PDB entry 8JIT | electron microscopy, 2.91 A resolution | chains B and C of the 6 polymer chains in the assembly

== Chain B ==
Protein: Guanine nucleotide-binding protein G(I)/G(S)/G(T) subunit beta-1
From: Rattus norvegicus
UniProt: P54311 (GBB1_RAT); residue numbers follow UniProt; this construct covers 2-340
Chain sequence (345 residues; row label = number of the first residue in the row; numbers below 1 keep their minus sign (Met-4 is residue -4)):
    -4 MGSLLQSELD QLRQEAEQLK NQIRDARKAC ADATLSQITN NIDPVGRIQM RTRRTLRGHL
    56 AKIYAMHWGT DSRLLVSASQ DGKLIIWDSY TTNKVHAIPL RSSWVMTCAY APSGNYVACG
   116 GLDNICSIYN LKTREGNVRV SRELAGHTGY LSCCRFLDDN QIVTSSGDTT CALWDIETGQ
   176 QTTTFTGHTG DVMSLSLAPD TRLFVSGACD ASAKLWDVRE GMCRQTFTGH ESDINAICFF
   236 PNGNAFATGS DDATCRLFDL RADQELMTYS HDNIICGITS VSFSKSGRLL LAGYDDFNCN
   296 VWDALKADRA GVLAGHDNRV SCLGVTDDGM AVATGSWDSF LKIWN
Disordered / not traced: -4 to 1
Construct notes: initiating methionine (-4); expression tag (-3 to 1)
Curated features (UniProtKB/Swiss-Prot):
  - modified residue: Ser2 (N-acetylserine), His266 (Phosphohistidine)

== Chain C ==
Protein: Guanine nucleotide-binding protein G(I)/G(S)/G(O) subunit gamma-2
From: Bos taurus
UniProt: P63212 (GBG2_BOVIN); residue numbers follow UniProt; this construct covers 2-71
Chain sequence (70 residues; numbered 2 to 71; the number before each row is that of its first residue):
     2 ASNNTASIAQ ARKLVEQLKM EANIDRIKVS KAAADLMAYC EAHAKEDPLL TPVPASENPF
    62 REKKFFCAIL
Disordered / not traced: 2-6, 63-71
Curated features (UniProtKB/Swiss-Prot):
  - modified residue: Ala2 (N-acetylalanine), Cys68 (Cysteine methyl ester)
  - lipidation: Cys68 (S-geranylgeranyl cysteine)

== Chain B / chain C interface ==
Residue-residue contacts (65):
  Leu7(B) with Ala12(C); Arg13(C); Val16(C), hydrophobic
  Glu10(B) with Val16(C)
  Leu14(B) with Leu19(C), hydrophobic
  Ile18(B) with Leu19(C); Glu22(C); Ala23(C), hydrophobic; Arg27(C)
  Ala24(B) with Lys29(C), hydrogen bond (backbone-side chain)
  Cys25(B) with Arg27(C); Lys29(C); Val30(C), hydrogen bond (backbone-backbone)
  Ala26(B) with Val30(C), hydrophobic
  Asp27(B) with Lys29(C), salt bridge; Ser31(C)
  Ala28(B) with Val30(C)
  Leu30(B) with Ala34(C), hydrophobic
  Ile33(B) with Met38(C), hydrophobic
  Ile37(B) with Met38(C), hydrophobic
  Met45(B) with Leu50(C), hydrophobic
  Arg48(B) with Phe61(C)
  Arg49(B) with Pro60(C); Phe61(C), hydrogen bond (side chain-backbone)
  Ser84(B) with Phe61(C)
  Tyr85(B) with Pro60(C), hydrophobic; Phe61(C), hydrophobic
  Cys218(B) with Gln18(C), hydrogen bond (backbone-side chain)
  Arg219(B) with Glu22(C)
  Gln220(B) with Glu22(C)
  Thr221(B) with Glu22(C)
  Phe235(B) with Leu37(C), hydrophobic; Tyr40(C), hydrophobic
  Pro236(B) with Tyr40(C)
  Asn237(B) with Tyr40(C)
  Asp254(B) with Ala33(C)
  Arg256(B) with Asp26(C); Arg27(C); Ile28(C)
  Ala257(B) with Arg27(C); Ile28(C)
  Asp258(B) with Glu22(C); Arg27(C), salt bridge
  Gln259(B) with Val30(C)
  Leu261(B) with Val30(C), hydrophobic
  Ser279(B) with Asp48(C), hydrogen bond; Leu50(C)
  Lys280(B) with Asp48(C)
  Ser281(B) with Cys41(C); His44(C); Asp48(C), hydrogen bond
  Arg283(B) with Cys41(C); Leu51(C)
  Leu284(B) with Leu51(C), hydrophobic
  Asp323(B) with Pro49(C)
  Gly324(B) with Pro49(C); Leu50(C)
  Met325(B) with Pro49(C); Pro60(C)
  Ala326(B) with Phe61(C), hydrophobic
  Val327(B) with Leu50(C), hydrophobic
  Ile338(B) with Phe61(C), hydrophobic
  Asn340(B) with Leu50(C); Asn59(C); Phe61(C)
Interface residues without a listed pair, chain B (52 interface residues in all): Ala11, Lys15, Gln17, Thr34, Val40, Trp63, Leu252, Gly282, Leu300, Val320
Interface residues without a listed pair, chain C (33 interface residues in all): Lys20, Met21, Ala45, Glu47, Val54, Arg62

== Overview ==
Chain B and chain C form an interface of 52 and 33 residues respectively; the contacts include 6 hydrogen
bonds and 2 salt bridges. Polar contacts include Asp27(B)-Lys29(C), Asp258(B)-Arg27(C) and Ala24(B)-Lys29(C).
Here chain B is Guanine nucleotide-binding protein G(I)/G(S)/G(T) subunit beta-1 (Rattus norvegicus) and chain
C is Guanine nucleotide-binding protein G(I)/G(S)/G(O) subunit gamma-2 (Bos taurus). Entry 8JIT (Cryo-EM
structure of the GLP-1R/GCGR dual agonist MEDI0382-bound human GCGR-Gs complex) was determined by electron
microscopy (same publication as 8JIS, 8JIQ, 8JIU, 8JIP and 8JIR).
